7YZB - chains A and C of the 3 polymer chains in the assembly; structure by X-ray diffraction, 1.47 A resolution.

Chain A:
Protein: Forkhead box protein H1
Source organism: Homo sapiens
UniProtKB: O75593 (FOXH1_HUMAN); numbering as in UniProt (aligned over 1-185)
Amino-acid sequence (185 residues; each row starts with the number of its first residue):
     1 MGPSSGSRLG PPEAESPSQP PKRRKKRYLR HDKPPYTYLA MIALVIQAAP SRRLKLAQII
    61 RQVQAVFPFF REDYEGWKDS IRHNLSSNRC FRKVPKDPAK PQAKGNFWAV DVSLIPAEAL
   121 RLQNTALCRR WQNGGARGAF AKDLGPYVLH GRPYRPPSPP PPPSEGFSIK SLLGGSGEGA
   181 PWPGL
Not modelled in the structure: 1-25, 133-139, 158-185
Construct notes: conflict Ser4 (Cys in O75593)
Curated features (UniProtKB/Swiss-Prot):
  - DNA-binding region: Asp32 to Cys128 (Fork-head)
  - mutagenesis: His83 (H83R: Loss of activity)
Ion coordination: K+: Leu85, Ser86, Asn88, Phe91
Reported in the primary citation:
  - contacts within the chain: Arg121-Asp143
  - binding site for the 16-nt DNA strand: Lys104
  - binding site for the 16-nt DNA strand (chain C): Lys104

Chain C:
Molecule: 16-nt DNA strand
Sequence (16 nucleotides; row label = number of the first residue in the row):
     1 TCGCAATCCA CAATCT

How chain A and chain C interact:
Residue-residue contacts (30; chain A residue first):
  Lys26(A) - DC8(C)  salt bridge to the phosphate
  Lys26(A) - DC9(C)  hydrogen bond to the phosphate
  Tyr28(A) - DA6(C)  hydrogen bond to the base
  Tyr28(A) - DT7(C)  hydrogen bond to the sugar
  Leu29(A) - DT7(C)  sugar contact
  Leu29(A) - DC8(C)  phosphate contact
  Arg30(A) - DA5(C)  base contact
  Arg30(A) - DA6(C)  phosphate contact
  Arg30(A) - DT7(C)  phosphate contact
  His31(A) - DT7(C)  hydrogen bond to the phosphate
  His31(A) - DC8(C)  salt bridge to the phosphate
  Lys33(A) - DA6(C)  salt bridge to the phosphate
  Lys33(A) - DT7(C)  phosphate contact
  Tyr36(A) - DA6(C)  phosphate contact
  Thr37(A) - DA5(C)  phosphate contact
  Thr37(A) - DA6(C)  phosphate contact
  Tyr38(A) - DA6(C)  hydrogen bond to the phosphate
  Tyr38(A) - DT7(C)  hydrogen bond to the phosphate
  Tyr74(A) - DT7(C)  sugar contact
  Tyr74(A) - DC8(C)  hydrogen bond to the phosphate
  Asp79(A) - DC9(C)  hydrogen bond to the base
  Ser80(A) - DT7(C)  base contact
  Arg82(A) - DA10(C)  base contact
  His83(A) - DT7(C)  hydrogen bond to the base
  His83(A) - DC8(C)  base contact
  Ala103(A) - DT14(C)  sugar contact
  Lys104(A) - DT14(C)  hydrogen bond to the base
  Lys104(A) - DC15(C)  hydrogen bond to the sugar
  Gln123(A) - DA5(C)  hydrogen bond to the phosphate
  Gln123(A) - DA6(C)  hydrogen bond to the phosphate
Other interface residues (no listed pair), chain A (20 interface residues in all): Arg27, Gly76, Asn84
Other interface residues (no listed pair), chain C (9 interface residues in all): DA13

Overview:
The interface between chain A and chain C involves 20 residues on one side and 9 on the other; the contacts
include 13 hydrogen bonds and 3 salt bridges. Polar pairs include Tyr28(A)-DA6(C), Asp79(A)-DC9(C) and
His83(A)-DT7(C). From the paper: a binding site for the 16-nt DNA strand at Lys104(A); a binding site for the
16-nt DNA strand (chain C) at Lys104(A).
Chain A is Forkhead box protein H1 (Homo sapiens) and chain C is a 16-nt DNA strand; the structure, Crystal
structure of the human FoxH1 bound to the TGTGGATT site, was determined by X-ray diffraction together with
7YZ7, 7YZA, 7YZC, 7YZD, 7YZE, 7YZF and 7YZG from the same study.
